4CKV - chain X; structure by X-ray diffraction, 2.06 A resolution.

== Chain X ==
Protein: Vascular endothelial growth factor receptor 1
Organism: Homo sapiens
Notes: EC 2.7.10.1; fragment: domain-2, residues 132-225
UniProt: P17948 (VGFR1_HUMAN); numbering as in UniProt (aligned over 132-225)
Chain sequence (94 residues; each row starts with the number of its first residue):
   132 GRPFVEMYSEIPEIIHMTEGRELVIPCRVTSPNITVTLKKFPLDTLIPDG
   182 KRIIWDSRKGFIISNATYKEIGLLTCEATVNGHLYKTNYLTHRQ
Cystine bridges: Cys158-Cys207
Bound ions: Zn2+: His147, His223

== In short ==
The Zn2+ site is built by His147 and His223.
Chain X is Vascular endothelial growth factor receptor 1 (Homo sapiens); the structure, Crystal structure of
VEGFR-1 domain 2 in presence of Zn, was determined by X-ray diffraction (same publication as 5ABD and 4CL7).
